8QA9 - chains C and D of the 6 polymer chains in the assembly; structure by X-ray diffraction, 2.70 A resolution.

== Chain C (and D) ==
Name: TrfB transcriptional repressor protein
Organism: Escherichia coli
Notes: chain D of this document is another copy of the same molecule, construct and numbering; everything in this record applies to it too
UniProtKB: P03052 (KORA2_ECOLX); residue numbers follow UniProt; this construct covers 1-101
Chain sequence (114 residues; each row starts with the number of its first residue):
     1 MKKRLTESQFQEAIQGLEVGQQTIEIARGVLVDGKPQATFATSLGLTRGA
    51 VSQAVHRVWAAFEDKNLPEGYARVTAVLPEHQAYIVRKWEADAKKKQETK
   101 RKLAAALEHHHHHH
Disordered / not traced: 1, 109-114
Sequence notes: expression tag (102-114)
Curated features (UniProtKB/Swiss-Prot):
  - DNA-binding region: Gln-37 to His-56 (H-T-H motif)

== How chain C and chain D interact ==
Pairs across the interface - 46 pairs, chain C then chain D:
  Leu-67(C) / Val-77(D)  hydrophobic
  Gly-70(C) / Pro-79(D)
  Gly-70(C) / Glu-80(D)  hydrogen bond (backbone-backbone)
  Tyr-71(C) / Val-77(D)  hydrophobic
  Tyr-71(C) / Leu-78(D)
  Tyr-71(C) / Pro-79(D)
  Ala-72(C) / Ala-76(D)
  Ala-72(C) / Val-77(D)
  Ala-72(C) / Leu-78(D)  hydrogen bond (backbone-backbone)
  Arg-73(C) / Thr-75(D)
  Arg-73(C) / Ala-76(D)
  Arg-73(C) / Val-77(D)
  Val-74(C) / Val-74(D)
  Val-74(C) / Thr-75(D)
  Val-74(C) / Ala-76(D)  hydrogen bond (backbone-backbone)
  Val-74(C) / Leu-78(D)  hydrophobic
  Thr-75(C) / Arg-73(D)
  Thr-75(C) / Val-74(D)
  Thr-75(C) / Thr-75(D)  hydrogen bond
  Thr-75(C) / Glu-90(D)
  Ala-76(C) / Ala-72(D)
  Ala-76(C) / Arg-73(D)
  Ala-76(C) / Val-74(D)  hydrogen bond (backbone-backbone)
  Ala-76(C) / Glu-90(D)
  Val-77(C) / Leu-67(D)  hydrophobic
  Val-77(C) / Tyr-71(D)  hydrophobic
  Val-77(C) / Ala-72(D)
  Val-77(C) / Glu-90(D)  hydrogen bond (backbone-side chain)
  Leu-78(C) / Gly-70(D)
  Leu-78(C) / Tyr-71(D)
  Leu-78(C) / Ala-72(D)  hydrogen bond (backbone-backbone)
  Leu-78(C) / Val-74(D)  hydrophobic
  Leu-78(C) / Val-86(D)  hydrophobic
  Leu-78(C) / Trp-89(D)  hydrophobic
  Pro-79(C) / Tyr-71(D)
  Glu-80(C) / Gly-70(D)
  Gln-82(C) / Trp-89(D)
  Val-86(C) / Ala-76(D)  hydrophobic
  Val-86(C) / Leu-78(D)
  Val-86(C) / Val-86(D)  hydrophobic
  Trp-89(C) / Leu-78(D)  hydrophobic
  Trp-89(C) / Gln-82(D)
  Trp-89(C) / Trp-89(D)  hydrophobic
  Glu-90(C) / Ala-76(D)
  Glu-90(C) / Val-77(D)
  Glu-90(C) / Leu-78(D)
Also at the interface, not in a pair above, chain C (18 interface residues in all): Ile-85, Ala-93
Also at the interface, not in a pair above, chain D (19 interface residues in all): Ala-83, Ile-85, Arg-87

== Overview ==
The interface between chain C and chain D involves 18 residues on one side and 19 on the other; the contacts
include 7 hydrogen bonds. Polar pairs include Thr-75(C)/Thr-75(D), Val-77(C)/Glu-90(D) and
Gly-70(C)/Glu-80(D).
Both chains are TrfB transcriptional repressor protein (Escherichia coli). Entry 8QA9 (Crystal structure of
the RK2 plasmid encoded co-complex of the C-terminally truncated transcriptional repressor protein KorB ...)
was determined by X-ray diffraction together with 8QA8 from the same study.
